PDB entry 5LJ3 | electron microscopy, 3.80 A resolution | chains V and P of the 38 polymer chains in the assembly

# Chain V
Molecule: U6 snRNA (small nuclear RNA)
From: Saccharomyces cerevisiae
Sequence (112 nucleotides; numbered 1 to 112; the number before each row is that of its first residue):
     1 GUUCGCGAAGUAACCCUUCGUGGACAUUUGGUCAAUUUGAAACAAUACAG
    51 AGAUGAUCAGCAGUUCCCCUGCAUAAGGAUGAACCGUUUUACAAAGAGAU
   101 UUAUUUCGUUUU
Unresolved in the structure: 11-15, 103-112
Bound ions: Mg2+ site 1: G60, G78 (shared with 1 residue of chain E); Mg2+ site 2 near U80 (its only coordinating residue here)
From the paper describing this entry:
  - contacts within the chain: G52-G60, A53-A59, G52-U80 (pi stacking)

# Chain P
Molecule: CWC15
From: Saccharomyces cerevisiae
Reference sequence: A0A162GIZ3 (A0A162GIZ3_YEASX); residues 1-175 here = UniProt positions 1-175
Amino-acid sequence (175 residues; row label = number of the first residue in the row):
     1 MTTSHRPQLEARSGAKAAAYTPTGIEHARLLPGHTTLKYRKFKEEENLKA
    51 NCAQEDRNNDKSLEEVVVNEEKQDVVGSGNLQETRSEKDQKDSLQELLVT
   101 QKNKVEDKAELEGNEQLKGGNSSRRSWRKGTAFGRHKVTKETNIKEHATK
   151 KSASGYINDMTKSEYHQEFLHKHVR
Unresolved in the structure: 1-6, 43-175

# Interface between chain V and chain P
Residue-residue contacts (21):
  G52(V) - Leu9(P)  base contact
  A53(V) - Leu9(P)  base contact
  A62(V) - Gln8(P)  base contact
  A62(V) - Glu10(P)  base contact
  G63(V) - Gln8(P)  hydrogen bond to the base
  G63(V) - Glu10(P)  hydrogen bond to the base
  G63(V) - Arg12(P)  hydrogen bond to the phosphate
  U64(V) - Arg12(P)  salt bridge to the phosphate
  U64(V) - Gly14(P)  sugar contact
  U64(V) - Ala15(P)  phosphate contact
  U65(V) - Ala15(P)  phosphate contact
  U65(V) - Lys16(P)  salt bridge to the phosphate
  C66(V) - Tyr20(P)  phosphate contact
  A73(V) - Ile25(P)  phosphate contact
  U74(V) - His27(P)  base contact
  U74(V) - Arg29(P)  hydrogen bond to the sugar
  U74(V) - Leu30(P)  base contact
  U80(V) - Gln8(P)  hydrogen bond to the base
  U80(V) - Leu9(P)  base contact
  C84(V) - Gln8(P)  hydrogen bond to the base
  C84(V) - Glu10(P)  hydrogen bond to the sugar
Other interface residues (no listed pair), chain V (12 interface residues in all): C85
Other interface residues (no listed pair), chain P (14 interface residues in all): Pro7, Ala11

# Overview
The interface between chain V and chain P involves 12 residues on one side and 14 on the other; the contacts
include 7 hydrogen bonds and 2 salt bridges. Among the polar pairs are G63(V)-Gln8(P), G63(V)-Glu10(P) and
U80(V)-Gln8(P). From the paper: contacts within the chain involving G52(V), G60(V) and A53(V) among others.
Here chain V is U6 snRNA (small nuclear RNA) and chain P is CWC15, both from Saccharomyces cerevisiae. Entry
5LJ3 (Structure of the core of the yeast spliceosome immediately after branching) was determined by electron
microscopy (same publication as 5LJ5).
